Entry 9CJK (electron microscopy, 3.70 A resolution); this record covers chains D and A of the 8 polymer chains in the assembly.

Chain D (and A):
Protein: Transmembrane emp24 domain-containing protein 9
Organism: Homo sapiens
Notes: chain A of this document is another copy of the same molecule, construct and numbering; everything in this record applies to it too
Reference sequence: Q9BVK6 (TMED9_HUMAN); residues 1-235 here = UniProt positions 1-235
Chain sequence (235 residues; row label = number of the first residue in the row):
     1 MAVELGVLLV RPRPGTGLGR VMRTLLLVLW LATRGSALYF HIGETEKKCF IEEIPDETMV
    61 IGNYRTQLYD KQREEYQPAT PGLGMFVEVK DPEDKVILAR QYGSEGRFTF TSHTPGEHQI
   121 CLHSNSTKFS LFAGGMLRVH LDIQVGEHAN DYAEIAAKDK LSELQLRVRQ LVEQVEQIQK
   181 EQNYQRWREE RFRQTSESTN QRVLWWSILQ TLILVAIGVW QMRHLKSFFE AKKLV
Not modelled in the structure: 1-158
Ligand contacts: PtdIns(4,5)P2 (9ED; [(2R)-2-[(E)-octadec-9-enoyl]oxy-3-[oxidanyl-[(1R,2R,3S,4R,5R,6S)-2,3,6-tris(oxidanyl)-4,5-diphosphonooxy-cyclohexyl]oxy-phosphoryl]oxy-propyl] (E)-octadec-9-enoate): Trp-205, Leu-209, Leu-212, Ile-213, Val-215, Ala-216
UniProt features mapped onto this chain:
  - region: Cys-121 to Lys-160 (Required for interaction with STX17)
  - motif: Phe-228 to Val-235 (COPI vesicle coat-binding), Phe-228, Phe-229 (COPII vesicle coat-binding)
  - modified residue: Lys-160 (N6-acetyllysine)
  - glycosylation: Asn-125 (N-linked (GlcNAc...) asparagine)
  - mutagenesis: Lys-232 to Lys-233 (Localization to plasma membrane and endocytosis)
From the paper describing this entry:
  - self-association interface (contacts with another copy of this molecule): Leu-161, Leu-164, Gln-165, Leu-171, Gln-174, Glu-176, Gln-177, Ile-178, Lys-180, Glu-181, Asn-183, Gln-185, Arg-186, Glu-190, Arg-191, Arg-193, Gln-194, Thr-195, Ser-196, Glu-197, Thr-199, Asn-200, Gln-201, Arg-202, Trp-205, Gln-210, Thr-211, Leu-214, Leu-225
  - mutagenesis - R223E: decreased binding to COPB2
  - mutagenesis - R223E: unchanged binding to Sec23a
  - mutagenesis - E52R, E52R/E53R: decreased binding to MBP-OR
  - mutagenesis - E53R: unchanged binding to MBP-OR

How chain D and chain A interact:
Pairs across the interface - 5 pairs, chain D then chain A:
  Gln-179(D) / Gln-179(A)  hydrogen bond
  Arg-186(D) / Arg-186(A)
  Gln-201(D) / Gln-201(A)  hydrogen bond
  Leu-204(D) / Gln-201(A)
  Ile-208(D) / Ile-208(A)  hydrophobic
Other interface residues (no listed pair), chain D (8 interface residues in all): Glu-190, Glu-197, Trp-205
Other interface residues (no listed pair), chain A (6 interface residues in all): Glu-190, Leu-204

Summary:
8 residues of chain D face 6 of chain A across their interface; the contacts include 2 hydrogen bonds. Polar
contacts include Gln-179(D)/Gln-179(A) and Gln-201(D)/Gln-201(A). From the paper: E52R and E52R/E53R of chain
D reduce binding to MBP-OR; a self-association interface involving Leu-161(D), Leu-164(D) and Gln-165(D) among
others; 4 substitutions were tested in all.
Both chains are Transmembrane emp24 domain-containing protein 9 (Homo sapiens). Entry 9CJK (Human TMED9
octamer structure) was determined by electron microscopy together with 9CJL from the same study.
